7K5X - chains C and I of the 13 polymer chains in the assembly; structure by electron microscopy, 2.93 A resolution.

[Chain C]
Name: Histone H2A type 1-B/E
Organism: Homo sapiens
UniProt: P04908 (H2A1B_HUMAN); residues 0-129 here correspond to UniProt positions 1-130 (UniProt number = residue number + 1)
Amino-acid sequence (130 residues; each row starts with the number of its first residue; numbering starts at 0):
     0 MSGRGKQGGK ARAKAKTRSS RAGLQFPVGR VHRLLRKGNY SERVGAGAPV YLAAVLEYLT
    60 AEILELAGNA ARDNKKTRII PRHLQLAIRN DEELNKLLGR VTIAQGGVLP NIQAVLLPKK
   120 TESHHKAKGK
Unresolved in the structure: 0-9, 119-129

[Chain I]
Molecule: 197-nt DNA strand
Organism: Homo sapiens
Sequence (197 nucleotides; row label = number of the first residue in the row):
     1 GGGCTGGACC CTATACGCGG CCGCCCTGGA GAATCCCGGT GCCGAGGCCG CTCAATTGGT
    61 CGTAGACAGC TCTAGCACCG CTTAAACGCA CGTACGCGCT GTCCCCCGCG TTTTAACCGC
   121 CAAGGGGATT ACTCCCTAGT CTCCAGGCAC GTGTCAGATA TATACATCCT GTGCATGTAT
   181 TGAACAGCGA CCACCCC

[Chain C / chain I interface]
Residue-residue contacts - 16 pairs, chain C then chain I:
  Arg11(C) with DT142(I), base contact; DC143(I), hydrogen bond to the sugar
  Lys13(C) with DA145(I), phosphate contact
  Arg29(C) with DG147(I), phosphate contact; DC148(I), salt bridge to the phosphate
  Arg42(C) with DT137(I), hydrogen bond to the sugar; DA138(I), phosphate contact
  Val43(C) with DT137(I), sugar contact; DA138(I), hydrogen bond to the phosphate
  Gly44(C) with DT137(I), phosphate contact
  Ala45(C) with DT137(I), hydrogen bond to the phosphate
  Lys75(C) with DG157(I), sugar contact; DA158(I), salt bridge to the phosphate
  Thr76(C) with DA156(I), hydrogen bond to the phosphate; DG157(I), hydrogen bond to the phosphate
  Arg77(C) with DG157(I), hydrogen bond to the phosphate
Interface residues without a listed pair, chain C (14 interface residues in all): Thr16, His31, Glu41, Lys74
Interface residues without a listed pair, chain I (12 interface residues in all): DC144, DG146

[In short]
The interface between chain C and chain I involves 14 residues on one side and 12 on the other; the contacts
include 7 hydrogen bonds and 2 salt bridges. Polar pairs include Arg11(C)-DC143(I), Arg42(C)-DT137(I) and
Val43(C)-DA138(I).
Chain C is Histone H2A type 1-B/E and chain I is a 197-nt DNA strand, both from Homo sapiens; the structure,
Cryo-EM structure of a chromatosome containing human linker histone H1.0, was determined by electron
microscopy (same publication as 7K5Y, 7K60, 7K61 and 7K63).
